PDB entry 5GKA | electron microscopy, 3.70 A resolution | chains B and C of the 3 polymer chains in the assembly

[Chain B]
Name: capsid protein VP0
From: Aichi virus (strain Human/A846/88/1989)
Sequence (367 residues; row label = number of the first residue in the row):
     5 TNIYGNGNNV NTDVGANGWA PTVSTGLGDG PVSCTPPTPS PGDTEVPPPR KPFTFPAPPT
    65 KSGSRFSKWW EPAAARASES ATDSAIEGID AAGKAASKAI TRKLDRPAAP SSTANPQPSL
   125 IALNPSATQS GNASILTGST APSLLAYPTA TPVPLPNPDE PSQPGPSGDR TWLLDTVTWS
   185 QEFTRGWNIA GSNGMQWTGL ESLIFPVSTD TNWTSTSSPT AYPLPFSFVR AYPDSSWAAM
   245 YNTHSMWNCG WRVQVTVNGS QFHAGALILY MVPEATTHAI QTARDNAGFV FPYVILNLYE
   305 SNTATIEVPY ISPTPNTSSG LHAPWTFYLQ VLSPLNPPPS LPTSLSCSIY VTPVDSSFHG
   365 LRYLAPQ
Unresolved in the structure: 80-113

[Chain C]
Name: Genome polyprotein
From: Aichi virus (strain Human/A846/88/1989)
Sequence (222 residues; row label = number of the first residue in the row):
     2 HWKTRAVPGA GTFGSAVAGQ ELPLCGVRAY YPPNAYIPAQ VRDWLEFAHR PGLMATVPWT
    62 MADEPAERLG IFPVSPSAIA GTGAPISYVI SLFSQWRGEL AAHLLFTGSA QHYGRLVVCY
   122 TPAAPQPPST MQEAMRGTYT VWDVNAASTL EFTIPFISNS YWKTVDVNNP DALLSTTGYV
   182 SIWVQNPLVG PHTAPASALV QAFISAGESF NVRLMQNPAL TS

[How chain B and chain C interact]
Pairs across the interface (46):
  S28(B) - A19(C)
  T29(B) - A19(C)
  G30(B) - A19(C)
  D33(B) - V18(C)
  F70(B) - D44(C)
  F70(B) - L46(C)  hydrophobic
  F70(B) - H50(C)
  W73(B) - A40(C)
  W73(B) - Q41(C)
  W73(B) - V42(C)  hydrophobic
  W73(B) - E47(C)
  W73(B) - F48(C)  hydrophobic
  W74(B) - E47(C)
  W74(B) - H50(C)
  W74(B) - R51(C)
  V157(B) - Y162(C)
  P158(B) - Y162(C)  hydrogen bond (backbone-side chain)
  P160(B) - S159(C)
  P160(B) - N160(C)
  P160(B) - S161(C)
  P160(B) - Y162(C)  hydrophobic
  N161(B) - F157(C)
  N161(B) - I158(C)
  P162(B) - F157(C)
  M250(B) - I158(C)  hydrophobic
  M250(B) - S159(C)
  M250(B) - N160(C)
  T318(B) - N160(C)
  T318(B) - S161(C)
  P319(B) - N160(C)
  P319(B) - Y162(C)
  N320(B) - N160(C)
  S322(B) - N160(C)  hydrogen bond
  L325(B) - L174(C)  hydrophobic
  L365(B) - P123(C)
  L365(B) - G138(C)
  R366(B) - T122(C)
  R366(B) - P123(C)
  R366(B) - A124(C)  hydrogen bond (side chain-backbone)
  R366(B) - A125(C)
  Y367(B) - T122(C)
  Y367(B) - A125(C)
  Y367(B) - Q127(C)  hydrogen bond (side chain-backbone)
  Y367(B) - P128(C)
  Y367(B) - P129(C)
  Y367(B) - E134(C)
Interface residues without a listed pair, chain B (29 interface residues in all): P43, S66, S71, K72, T247, T321, G364, L368
Interface residues without a listed pair, chain C (31 interface residues in all): R43, R137, Y180, E209

[Overview]
Chain B and chain C form an interface of 29 and 31 residues respectively; the contacts include 4 hydrogen
bonds. Among the polar pairs are P158(B)-Y162(C), S322(B)-N160(C) and R366(B)-A124(C).
Chain B is capsid protein VP0 and chain C is Genome polyprotein, both from Aichi virus (strain
Human/A846/88/1989); the structure, cryo-EM structure of human Aichi virus, was determined by electron
microscopy.
